PDB entry 8G7O | electron microscopy, 3.40 A resolution | chains H and N of the 14 polymer chains in the assembly

Chain H (and N):
Molecule: 10 kDa heat shock protein, mitochondrial
From: Homo sapiens
Notes: chain N of this document is another copy of the same molecule, construct and numbering; everything in this record applies to it too
UniProt: P61604 (CH10_HUMAN); residue numbers follow UniProt; this construct covers 3-102
Chain sequence (100 residues; row label = number of the first residue in the row):
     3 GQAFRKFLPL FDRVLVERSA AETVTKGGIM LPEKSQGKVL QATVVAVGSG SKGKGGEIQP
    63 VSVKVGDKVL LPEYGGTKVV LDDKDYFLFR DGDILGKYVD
UniProt features mapped onto this chain:
  - modified residue: K8 (N6-acetyllysine), K28 (N6-succinyllysine), K40 (N6-acetyllysine), K54 (N6-malonyllysine), K56 (N6-acetyllysine), K66 (N6-acetyllysine), K70 (N6-acetyllysine), T79 (Phosphothreonine), K80 (N6-acetyllysine), K86 (N6-acetyllysine), K99 (N6-acetyllysine)

How chain H and chain N interact:
Residue-residue contacts (22):
  K8(H) - Y100(N)
  K8(H) - V101(N)  hydrogen bond (backbone-backbone)
  F9(H) - L72(N)  hydrophobic
  F9(H) - G98(N)
  F9(H) - K99(N)
  F9(H) - Y100(N)  hydrophobic
  L10(H) - G98(N)
  L10(H) - K99(N)  hydrogen bond (backbone-backbone)
  L12(H) - I96(N)  hydrophobic
  L12(H) - L97(N)
  F13(H) - S64(N)
  F13(H) - D93(N)
  F13(H) - G94(N)
  R15(H) - G94(N)  hydrogen bond (side chain-backbone)
  R15(H) - I96(N)  hydrogen bond (side chain-backbone)
  R15(H) - L97(N)
  K54(H) - K56(N)
  K56(H) - K56(N)  hydrogen bond (backbone-side chain)
  G57(H) - K56(N)
  G58(H) - K56(N)  hydrogen bond (backbone-side chain)
  V81(H) - L72(N)  hydrophobic
  L90(H) - L97(N)
Interface residues without a listed pair, chain H (15 interface residues in all): A5, P11, D85
Interface residues without a listed pair, chain N (14 interface residues in all): K28, V65, D102

Overview:
The interface between chain H and chain N involves 15 residues on one side and 14 on the other; the contacts
include 6 hydrogen bonds. Polar contacts include R15(H)-G94(N), R15(H)-I96(N) and K56(H)-K56(N).
Both chains are 10 kDa heat shock protein, mitochondrial (Homo sapiens). Entry 8G7O (ATP- and mtHsp10-bound
mtHsp60 V72I focus) was determined by electron microscopy, deposited together with 8G7J, 8G7K, 8G7L, 8G7M and
8G7N.
